1ZQS - chains T and A of the 3 polymer chains in the assembly; structure by X-ray diffraction, 3.30 A resolution.

# Chain T
Molecule: 8-nt DNA strand
Sequence (8 nucleotides; numbered 1 to 8; the number before each row is that of its first residue):
     1 CATTAGAA

# Chain A
Name: Protein (DNA polymerase beta (e.c.2.7.7.7))
Organism: Homo sapiens
Reference sequence: P06746 (DPOB_HUMAN); residues 2-335 here correspond to UniProt positions 1-334 (UniProt number = residue number - 1)
Chain sequence (335 residues; row label = number of the first residue in the row):
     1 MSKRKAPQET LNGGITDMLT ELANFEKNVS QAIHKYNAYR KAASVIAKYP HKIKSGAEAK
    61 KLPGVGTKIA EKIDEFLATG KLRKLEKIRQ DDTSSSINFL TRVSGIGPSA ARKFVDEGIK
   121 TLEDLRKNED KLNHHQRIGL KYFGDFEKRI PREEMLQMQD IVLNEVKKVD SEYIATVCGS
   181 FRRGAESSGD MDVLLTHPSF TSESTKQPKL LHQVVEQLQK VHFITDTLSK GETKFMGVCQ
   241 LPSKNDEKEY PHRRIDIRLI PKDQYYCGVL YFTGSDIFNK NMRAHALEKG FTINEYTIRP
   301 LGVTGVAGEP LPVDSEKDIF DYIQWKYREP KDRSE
Not modelled in the structure: 1-8
Ion coordination: Na+ site 1 near Leu62 (its only coordinating residue here); Na+ site 2: Thr101, Val103, Ile106 (shared with 1 residue of chain P)
Curated features (UniProtKB/Swiss-Prot):
  - binding site (K(+)): Lys61
  - binding site (Na(+)): Lys61

# Chain T / chain A interface
Contacting residue pairs (11; chain T residue first):
  DA2(T) - Tyr296(A)  sugar contact
  DT3(T) - Thr233(A)  phosphate contact
  DT3(T) - Lys234(A)  phosphate contact
  DT4(T) - Lys230(A)  phosphate contact
  DT4(T) - Gly231(A)  phosphate contact
  DT4(T) - Glu232(A)  hydrogen bond to the phosphate
  DT4(T) - Thr233(A)  hydrogen bond to the phosphate
  DT4(T) - Lys234(A)  hydrogen bond to the phosphate
  DA5(T) - Ser229(A)  phosphate contact
  DA5(T) - Lys230(A)  hydrogen bond to the phosphate
  DG6(T) - Asn133(A)  phosphate contact
Other interface residues (no listed pair), chain A (9 interface residues in all): His134

# In short
5 residues of chain T face 9 of chain A across their interface, with 4 hydrogen bonds. Among the polar pairs
are DT4(T)-Glu232(A), DT4(T)-Thr233(A) and DT4(T)-Lys234(A). Curated annotation (UniProt) lists K+-binding
residue Lys61(A) and Na+-binding residue Lys61(A) on chain A.
Here chain T is an 8-nt DNA strand and chain A is Protein (DNA polymerase beta (e.c.2.7.7.7)) (Homo sapiens).
Entry 1ZQS (DNA polymerase beta (pol B) (e.c.2.7.7.7) complexed with seven base pairs of DNA; soaked in the
...) was determined by X-ray diffraction, deposited together with 1ZQA, 1ZQB, 1ZQC, 1ZQD, 1ZQE, 1ZQG and 28
further entries.
